2JDK - chains A and D of the 4 polymer chains in the assembly; structure by X-ray diffraction, 1.10 A resolution.

== Chain A (and D) ==
Name: Fucose-binding lectin pa-iil
Organism: Pseudomonas aeruginosa
Notes: chain D of this document is another copy of the same molecule, construct and numbering; everything in this record applies to it too
UniProtKB: Q9HYN5 (Q9HYN5_PSEAE); residues 0-114 here correspond to UniProt positions 1-115 (UniProt number = residue number + 1)
Amino-acid sequence (115 residues; each row starts with the number of its first residue; numbering starts at 0):
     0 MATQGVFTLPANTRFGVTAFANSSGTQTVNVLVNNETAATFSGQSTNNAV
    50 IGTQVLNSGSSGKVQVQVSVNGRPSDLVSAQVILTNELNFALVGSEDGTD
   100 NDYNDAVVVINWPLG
Unresolved in the structure: 0
Metal / ion sites: Ca2+ site 1: N21, D101, N103, D104 (together with alpha-L-fucopyranose) (shared with 1 residue of chain B); Ca2+ site 2: E95, D99, D101, D104 (together with alpha-L-fucopyranose); Ca2+ site 3: G114 (together with alpha-L-fucopyranose) (shared with 4 residues of chain B)
Small-molecule neighbours: alpha-L-fucopyranose (FUC): N21, S22, S23, T45, E95, D96, G97, D99, D101, N103, D104

== Interface between chain A and chain D ==
Pairs across the interface (18):
  A1(A) with T84(D)
  T2(A) with T84(D), hydrogen bond (backbone-side chain)
  V5(A) with N85(D)
  F6(A) with N85(D)
  T7(A) with N85(D), hydrogen bond
  A79(A) with I82(D)
  Q80(A) with Q80(D); V81(D); I82(D), hydrogen bond (backbone-backbone)
  V81(A) with Q80(D); V81(D), hydrophobic
  I82(A) with A79(D); Q80(D), hydrogen bond (backbone-backbone)
  T84(A) with A1(D); T2(D), hydrogen bond (side chain-backbone)
  N85(A) with V5(D); F6(D); T7(D), hydrogen bond
Other interface residues (no listed pair), chain A (13 interface residues in all): Q3, L83
Other interface residues (no listed pair), chain D (13 interface residues in all): Q3, L83

== Overview ==
Chain A and chain D each contribute 13 residues to their interface, with 6 hydrogen bonds. Polar contacts
include T2(A)-T84(D), T7(A)-N85(D) and Q80(A)-I82(D). Chain A binds alpha-L-fucopyranose. N21(A), D101(A),
N103(A) and D104(A) coordinate Ca2+ site 1.
Chain A and chain D are both Fucose-binding lectin pa-iil (Pseudomonas aeruginosa); the structure, Lectin
PA-IIL of P.aeruginosa complexed with disaccharide derivative, was determined by X-ray diffraction, deposited
together with 2JDH.
